PDB entry 7V4L | electron microscopy, 3.40 A resolution | chains A and C of the 5 polymer chains in the assembly

[Chain A (and C)]
Protein: Glutamine synthetase
From: Camellia sinensis
Notes: EC 6.3.1.2; chain C of this document is another copy of the same molecule, construct and numbering; everything in this record applies to it too
UniProt: Q762D2 (Q762D2_CAMSI); residue numbers follow UniProt; this construct covers 1-356
Sequence (356 residues; numbered 1 to 356; the number before each row is that of its first residue):
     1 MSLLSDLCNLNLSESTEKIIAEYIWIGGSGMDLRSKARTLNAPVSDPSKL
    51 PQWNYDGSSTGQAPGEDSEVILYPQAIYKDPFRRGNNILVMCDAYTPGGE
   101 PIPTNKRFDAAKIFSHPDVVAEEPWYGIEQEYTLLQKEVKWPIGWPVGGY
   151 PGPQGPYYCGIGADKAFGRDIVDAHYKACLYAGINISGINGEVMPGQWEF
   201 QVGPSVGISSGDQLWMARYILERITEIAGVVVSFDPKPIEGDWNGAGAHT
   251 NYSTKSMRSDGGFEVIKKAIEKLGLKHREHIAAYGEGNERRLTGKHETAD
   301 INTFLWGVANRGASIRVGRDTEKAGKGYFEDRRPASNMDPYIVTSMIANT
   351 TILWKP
Not modelled in the structure: 1, 60-67, 98-99, 116-122, 145-155, 239-248, 260-335, 354-356
Construct notes: conflict Arg278 (Lys in Q762D2), Ile342 (Val in Q762D2)
What the authors report for this chain:
  - conformationally variable residues (order/disorder transition): Ala110 to Pro117, Lys140 to Ala166
  - mutagenesis - I143L: increased catalytic activity
  - mutagenesis - Y150F: unchanged catalytic activity
  - mutagenesis - I143L: increased stability
  - mutagenesis - I143L: increased binding to ring-ring binding affinity
  - mutagenesis - Y150F: unchanged binding to pentamer-decamer equilibrium

[How chain A and chain C interact]
Contacting residue pairs (51):
  Ser5(A) with Ser2(C)
  Pro156(A) with Arg34(C), hydrogen bond (backbone-side chain)
  Tyr157(A) with Arg34(C)
  Tyr158(A) with Trp25(C), hydrophobic; Arg34(C), hydrogen bond (backbone-side chain); Lys36(C), hydrogen bond; Asp56(C); Ser59(C)
  Cys159(A) with Arg34(C); Ser35(C); Lys36(C)
  Gly160(A) with Arg34(C)
  Ile161(A) with Leu33(C); Tyr219(C), hydrophobic; Arg223(C)
  Gly162(A) with Glu226(C), hydrogen bond (backbone-side chain)
  Ala163(A) with Val231(C), hydrophobic
  Lys165(A) with Arg34(C)
  Ala166(A) with Glu226(C)
  Arg169(A) with Glu22(C), salt bridge; Arg83(C); Arg223(C)
  Asp170(A) with Leu4(C); Cys8(C), hydrogen bond (backbone-side chain)
  Ile171(A) with Leu4(C), hydrophobic
  Asp173(A) with Arg83(C), salt bridge
  Ala174(A) with Leu7(C), hydrophobic; Cys8(C)
  Tyr176(A) with Ile20(C), hydrophobic; Arg38(C); Thr39(C)
  Lys177(A) with Asn11(C), hydrogen bond (side chain-backbone); Leu12(C)
  Leu180(A) with Thr16(C), hydrogen bond (backbone-side chain); Thr39(C)
  Tyr181(A) with Glu14(C); Ser15(C), hydrogen bond (backbone-side chain)
  Asn185(A) with Lys18(C)
  Ile186(A) with Thr39(C), hydrogen bond (backbone-side chain)
  Ser187(A) with Arg38(C); Thr39(C), hydrogen bond (backbone-backbone)
  Gly188(A) with Ala37(C); Arg38(C)
  Ile189(A) with Lys36(C); Ala37(C), hydrogen bond (backbone-backbone)
  Asn190(A) with Lys36(C)
  Val193(A) with Ser59(C)
  Ile224(A) with Leu4(C)
  Ile227(A) with Leu3(C), hydrophobic; Leu4(C), hydrophobic
  Ala228(A) with Leu4(C), hydrophobic
Also at the interface, not in a pair above, chain A (32 interface residues in all): Ser2, Arg84
Also at the interface, not in a pair above, chain C (33 interface residues in all): Asp6, Leu10, Asp32, Tyr55, Glu222

[In short]
Chain A and chain C form an interface of 32 and 33 residues respectively, with 11 hydrogen bonds and 2 salt
bridges. Polar contacts include Arg169(A)-Glu22(C), Asp173(A)-Arg83(C) and Pro156(A)-Arg34(C). The paper
reports that I143L of chain A increases catalytic activity; conformational variability at Ala110(A) and
Lys140(A).
Chain A and chain C are both Glutamine synthetase (Camellia sinensis); the structure, Cryo-EM Structure of
Camellia sinensis glutamine synthetase CsGSIb inactive Pentamer State III, was determined by electron
microscopy (same publication as 7V4H, 7V4I, 7V4J and 7V4K).
